Entry 4DOH (X-ray diffraction, 2.80 A resolution); this record covers chains A and R of the 3 polymer chains in the assembly.

Chain A:
Protein: Interleukin-20
Organism: Homo sapiens
Notes: engineered mutation(s): Q40N, Q134N, R111K, R113K
Reference sequence: Q9NYY1 (IL20_HUMAN); residue numbers follow UniProt; this construct covers 25-176
Amino-acid sequence (153 residues; numbered 24 to 176; the number before each row is that of its first residue):
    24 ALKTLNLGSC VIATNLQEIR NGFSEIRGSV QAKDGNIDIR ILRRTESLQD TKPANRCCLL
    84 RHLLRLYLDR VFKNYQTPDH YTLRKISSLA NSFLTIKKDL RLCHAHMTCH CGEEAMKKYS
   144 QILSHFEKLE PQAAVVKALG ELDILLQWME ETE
Cystine bridges: C33-C126, C80-C132, C81-C134
Differences from the reference sequence: expression tag (24)

Chain R:
Protein: Interleukin-20 receptor subunit alpha
Organism: Homo sapiens
Reference sequence: Q9UHF4 (I20RA_HUMAN); residue numbers follow UniProt; this construct covers 29-245
Amino-acid sequence (221 residues; each row starts with the number of its first residue):
    29 AVPCVSGGLP KPANITFLSI NMKNVLQWTP PEGLQGVKVT YTVQYFIYGQ KKWLNKSECR
    89 NINRTYCDLS AETSDYEHQY YARVRAIWGT KCSKWAESGR FYPFLETQIG PPEVALTTDE
   149 KSISVVLTAP EKWKRNPEDL PVSMQQIYSN LKYNVSVLNT KSNRTWSQCV TNHTLVLTWL
   209 EPNTLYCVHV ESFVPGPPRR AQPSEKQCAR TLKDQSSIEG R
Disordered / not traced: 29-38, 243-249
Cystine bridges: C87-C95, C215-C236
Differences from the reference sequence: engineered mutation R111 (Lys in Q9UHF4), R113 (Lys in Q9UHF4); expression tag (246-249)
Small-molecule neighbours: N-acetylglucosamine (NAG; 2-acetamido-2-deoxy-beta-D-glucopyranose): N182, S184, S195, C197, E219, F221
Curated features (UniProtKB/Swiss-Prot):
  - glycosylation (N-linked (GlcNAc...) asparagine): N42, N83, N91, N182, N191, N200

Chain A / chain R interface:
Residue-residue contacts (32; chain A residue first):
  Q40(A) with G224(R), hydrogen bond (side chain-backbone)
  R43(A) with P225(R)
  N44(A) with P226(R)
  S47(A) with P226(R)
  R50(A) with E134(R), salt bridge
  Q54(A) with R128(R)
  D57(A) with Y76(R); R128(R), salt bridge
  I60(A) with F74(R); Y76(R); G77(R), hydrogen bond (backbone-backbone); W81(R), hydrophobic; Y109(R), hydrophobic
  D61(A) with G77(R); Q78(R)
  I62(A) with Y76(R), hydrogen bond (backbone-side chain)
  R63(A) with Y76(R); G77(R); E105(R), hydrogen bond (side chain-backbone); Q107(R)
  R67(A) with D103(R), salt bridge; E105(R), salt bridge; H106(R), hydrogen bond
  K160(A) with Y76(R), hydrogen bond
  G163(A) with R128(R), hydrogen bond (backbone-side chain)
  E164(A) with Y76(R), hydrogen bond
  D166(A) with Y130(R); L133(R)
  I167(A) with Q107(R)
  Q170(A) with Y130(R); F132(R); L133(R)
Interface residues without a listed pair, chain A (19 interface residues in all): N59
Interface residues without a listed pair, chain R (19 interface residues in all): E125

In short:
The chain A/chain R interface involves 19 residues from each chain; the contacts include 8 hydrogen bonds and
4 salt bridges. Polar pairs include R50(A)-E134(R), D57(A)-R128(R) and R67(A)-D103(R). Chain R binds
N-acetylglucosamine.
Here chain A is Interleukin-20 and chain R is Interleukin-20 receptor subunit alpha, both from Homo sapiens.
Entry 4DOH (IL20/IL201/IL20R2 Ternary Complex) was determined by X-ray diffraction.
